PDB entry 8U8Q | X-ray diffraction, 2.70 A resolution | chains A and B of the 3 polymer chains in the assembly

== Chain A (and B) ==
Protein: Copper oxidase
Source organism: Streptomyces coelicolor
Notes: chain B of this document is another copy of the same molecule, construct and numbering; everything in this record applies to it too
Reference sequence: Q9XAL8 (Q9XAL8_STRCO); residue numbers follow UniProt; this construct covers 1-343
Chain sequence (351 residues; each row starts with the number of its first residue):
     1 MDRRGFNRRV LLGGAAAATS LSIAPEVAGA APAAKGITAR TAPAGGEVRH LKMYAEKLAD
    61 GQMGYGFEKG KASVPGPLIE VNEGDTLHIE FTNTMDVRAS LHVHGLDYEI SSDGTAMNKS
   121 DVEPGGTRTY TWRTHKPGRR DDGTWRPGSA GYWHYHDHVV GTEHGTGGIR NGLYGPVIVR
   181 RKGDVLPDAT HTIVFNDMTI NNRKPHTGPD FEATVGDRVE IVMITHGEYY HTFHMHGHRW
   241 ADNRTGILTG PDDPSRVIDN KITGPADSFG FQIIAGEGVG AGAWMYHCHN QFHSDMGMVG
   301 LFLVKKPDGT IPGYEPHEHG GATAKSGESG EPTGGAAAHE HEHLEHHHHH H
Not modelled in the structure: 1-36, 315-351
Construct notes: engineered mutation Asn-290 (Val in Q9XAL8), Phe-292 (Ser in Q9XAL8); expression tag (344-351)
Bound ions: Cu ion site 1: His-102 (shared with His-234(B) of chain B); Cu ion site 2: His-104, His-156 (shared with His-289(B) of chain B); Cu ion site 3: His-158 (together with hydroxide ion) (shared with His-236(B), His-287(B) of chain B); Cu ion site 4: His-231, Cys-288, His-293; Cu ion site 5: His-234 (shared with 1 residue of chain C); Cu ion site 6: His-236, His-287 (together with hydroxide ion) (shared with 1 residue of chain C); Cu ion site 7: His-289 (shared with 2 residues of chain C)
Small-molecule neighbours:
  - boric acid (BO3): Asp-242, Lys-261, Ile-262
  - glycine (GLY), molecule 1: Ala-42, Pro-43, Glu-80, Asn-82, Arg-180, Leu-186
  - glycine (GLY), molecule 2: Glu-56, Leu-58, Gly-70, Lys-71, Ala-72
  - glycine (GLY), molecule 3: Gly-151, Tyr-152, Ile-178, Val-179, Arg-180, Asp-184, Glu-220, Arg-244, Thr-245
  - glycine (GLY), molecule 4: Gly-151, Tyr-152, Trp-153, Arg-244, Ser-268
  - glycine (GLY), molecule 5: Asp-242, Arg-256, Ile-258, Asn-260, Lys-261, Ile-262
  - glycine (GLY), molecule 6: Arg-256, Val-257, Ile-258
  - hydroxide ion (OH), molecule 1: His-102, His-156, His-158
  - hydroxide ion (OH), molecule 2: His-234, His-236, His-287, His-289

== How chain A and chain B interact ==
Residue-residue contacts (80):
  His-102(A) with His-234(B); His-236(B)
  His-104(A) with His-234(B); Asp-259(B), salt bridge; His-289(B)
  Gly-105(A) with Arg-239(B), hydrogen bond (backbone-side chain); Asp-259(B), hydrogen bond (backbone-side chain)
  Asp-107(A) with Arg-239(B), salt bridge; Gly-278(B); Val-279(B)
  Tyr-108(A) with His-236(B); Gly-237(B), hydrogen bond (side chain-backbone); Val-279(B); Trp-284(B)
  Glu-109(A) with Val-279(B); Trp-284(B)
  Ile-110(A) with Ala-281(B); Ala-283(B); Trp-284(B), hydrophobic; Pro-312(B), hydrophobic
  Asp-113(A) with His-236(B), salt bridge
  Thr-115(A) with His-236(B)
  Met-117(A) with Ala-283(B); Met-285(B), hydrophobic; Leu-301(B), hydrophobic; Tyr-314(B), hydrogen bond (backbone-side chain)
  Asn-118(A) with Ala-283(B)
  Lys-119(A) with Gly-313(B)
  Arg-140(A) with Arg-218(B); Ile-274(B); Glu-277(B), salt bridge
  Asp-142(A) with Ile-37(B); Thr-38(B), hydrogen bond (backbone-backbone); Ala-39(B); Arg-218(B), salt bridge
  Gly-143(A) with Ile-37(B)
  Thr-144(A) with Arg-218(B), hydrogen bond
  Trp-145(A) with Leu-248(B); Gly-250(B); Pro-251(B), hydrophobic
  Arg-146(A) with Glu-277(B)
  Pro-147(A) with Leu-248(B), hydrophobic; Val-257(B), hydrophobic
  Trp-153(A) with Val-257(B); Ile-258(B), hydrophobic; Asp-259(B)
  His-156(A) with His-289(B), hydrogen bond
  His-158(A) with His-236(B)
  Thr-162(A) with Asp-295(B), hydrogen bond
  His-164(A) with Met-285(B); Gln-291(B), hydrogen bond (backbone-side chain); Ser-294(B); Asp-295(B), salt bridge; Val-299(B)
  Thr-166(A) with Gln-291(B), hydrogen bond; Asp-295(B), hydrogen bond
  Ile-169(A) with Gln-291(B)
  Gly-227(A) with Asn-290(B); Gln-291(B), hydrogen bond (backbone-backbone)
  Glu-228(A) with Asn-290(B), hydrogen bond (backbone-side chain); Phe-292(B)
  Tyr-230(A) with Tyr-230(B), hydrogen bond (side chain-backbone); His-231(B), hydrogen bond (side chain-backbone); Asn-290(B), hydrogen bond
  Asp-242(A) with Arg-256(B), salt bridge
  Asn-243(A) with Arg-256(B), hydrogen bond (backbone-side chain)
  Arg-244(A) with Arg-256(B)
  Pro-254(A) with Pro-254(B)
  Lys-261(A) with Arg-256(B)
  Gly-264(A) with Thr-232(B); Ile-262(B)
  Pro-265(A) with Thr-232(B), hydrogen bond (backbone-side chain); Asn-260(B), hydrogen bond (backbone-side chain); His-289(B); Asn-290(B)
  Ala-266(A) with Asn-260(B); His-289(B)
  Asp-267(A) with Asn-260(B), hydrogen bond; Ile-262(B)
  Phe-269(A) with Arg-256(B)
Other interface residues (no listed pair), chain A (48 interface residues in all): Leu-106, His-135, Arg-139, Gly-148, Gly-165, Asp-253, Ser-255, Ile-262, Thr-263
Other interface residues (no listed pair), chain B (46 interface residues in all): Val-185, Ile-247, Thr-249, Lys-261, Gly-282, His-293

== In short ==
48 residues of chain A and 46 residues of chain B are in contact; the contacts include 20 hydrogen bonds and 7
salt bridges. Among the polar pairs are His-104(A)/Asp-259(B), Asp-107(A)/Arg-239(B) and
Asp-113(A)/His-236(B).
Chain A and chain B are both Copper oxidase (Streptomyces coelicolor); the structure, V290N/S292F Streptomyces
coelicolor Laccase, was determined by X-ray diffraction, deposited together with 8U8P, 8U8R, 8U8S and 8U8T.
